Entry 8P5M (electron microscopy, 2.80 A resolution); this record covers chains I and G of the 3 polymer chains in the assembly.

# Chain I
Name: Spike protein S1
Organism: Severe acute respiratory syndrome coronavirus 2
UniProt: P0DTC2 (SPIKE_SARS2); residues 333-528 here = UniProt positions 333-528
Sequence (196 residues; numbered 333 to 528; the number before each row is that of its first residue):
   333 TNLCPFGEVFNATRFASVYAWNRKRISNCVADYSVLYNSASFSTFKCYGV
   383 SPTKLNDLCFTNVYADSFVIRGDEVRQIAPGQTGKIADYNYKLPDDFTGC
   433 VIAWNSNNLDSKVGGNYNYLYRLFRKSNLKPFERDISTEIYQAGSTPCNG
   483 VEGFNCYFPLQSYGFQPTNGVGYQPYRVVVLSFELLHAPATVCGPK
Unresolved in the structure: 528
Disulfides: Cys336-Cys361, Cys379-Cys432, Cys391-Cys525, Cys480-Cys488
Curated features (UniProtKB/Swiss-Prot):
  - region: Arg403 to Asp405 (Integrin-binding motif), Asn448 to Phe456 (Immunodominant HLA epitope recognized by the CD8+)
  - glycosylation: Asn343 (N-linked (GlcNAc...) (complex) asparagine)
  - natural variant: Gly339 (G339D: In strain: Omicron/BA.1, Omicron/BA.2 and 4 more; G339H: In strain: Omicron/BA.2.75, Omicron/XBB.1.5 and 1 more), Arg346 (R346K: In strain: Mu/B.1.621; R346T: In strain: Omicron/BQ.1.1, Omicron/XBB.1.5 and 1 more), Leu368 (L368I: In strain: Omicron/XBB.1.5, Omicron/EG.5.1), Ser371 (S371F: In strain: Omicron/BA.2, Omicron/BA.2.12.1 and 6 more; S371L: In strain: Omicron/BA.1), Ser373 (S373P: In strain: Omicron/BA.1, Omicron/BA.2 and 7 more), Ser375 (S375F: In strain: Omicron/BA.1, Omicron/BA.2 and 7 more), Thr376 (T376A: In strain: Omicron/BA.2, Omicron/BA.2.12.1 and 5 more), Asp405 (D405N: In strain: Omicron/BA.2, Omicron/BA.2.12.1 and 6 more), Arg408 (R408S: In strain: Omicron/BA.2, Omicron/BA.2.12.1 and 6 more), Lys417 (K417N: In strain: Beta/B.1.351, Omicron/BA.1 and 8 more; K417T: In strain: Gamma/P.1), Asn440 (N440K: In strain: Omicron/BA.1, Omicron/BA.2 and 7 more), Lys444 (K444T: In strain: Omicron/BQ.1.1), 16 further natural variant entries in UniProt
  - mutagenesis: Asn343 (N343Q: Reduced viral infectivity), Leu452 (L452R: Increased resistance to neutralizing antibodies. Decreases HLA binding to NF9 epitope. Increased binding affinity to human ACE2), Tyr453 (Y453F: Decreased HLA binding to NF9 epitope. Increased binding affinity to human ACE2), Ala475 (A475V: Increased resistance to neutralizing antibodies), Val483 (V483A: Increased resistance to neutralizing antibodies), Glu484 (E484D: Increased replication in human TMEM106B overexpressing cells), Phe490 (F490L: Increased resistance to neutralizing antibodies and human covalescent sera neutralization), Gln493 (Q493N: Reduced host ACE2-binding affinity in vitro; Q493Y: Reduced host ACE2-binding affinity in vitro), Asn501 (N501T: Reduced host ACE2-binding affinity in vitro; N501Y: Increased binding affinity to human ACE2), His519 (H519P: Increased resistance to human covalescent sera neutralization)

# Chain G
Name: Mab-23 (Heavy chain variable domain)
Organism: Homo sapiens
Sequence (442 residues; each row starts with the number of its first residue):
     1 EVQLVESGGGLVQPGGSLRLSCTASGFTFSNYGFHWVRQAPGKGLEWVTI
    51 ISYDGITKHYADSVKDRFTVSRDNSKTMVYLQMNNLKLDDTAVYYCARDL
   101 GTYDDSWGQGVLVTVSSASTKGPSVFPLAPSSKSTSGGTAALGLVKDYFP
   151 EVTSWNSGALTSGVHTFPAVLQSSGLYSLSSVVTVPSSSLGTQTYICNVN
   201 HKPSNTKVDKVEPKSCDKTHTCPPCPAPELLGGPSVFLFPPKPKDTLMIS
   251 RTPEVTCVVVDVSHEDPEVKFNWYVDGVEVHNAKTKPREEQYNSTYRVVS
   301 VLTVLHQDWLNGKEYKCKVSNKALPAPIEKTISKAKGQPREPQVYTLPPS
   351 RDETKNQVSLTCLVKGFYPSDIAVEWESNGQPENNYKTTPPVLDSDGSFF
   401 LYSKLTVDKSRWQQGNVFSCSVMHEALHNHYTQKSLSLSPGK
Unresolved in the structure: 118-442
Disulfides: Cys22-Cys96

# Interface between chain I and chain G
Contacting residue pairs - 20 pairs, chain I then chain G:
  Thr345(I) with Tyr103(G)
  Arg346(I) with Tyr103(G); Asp104(G), salt bridge
  Leu441(I) with Tyr103(G)
  Asp442(I) with Tyr103(G)
  Lys444(I) with Tyr32(G); Asp99(G), salt bridge; Thr102(G); Asp104(G), salt bridge
  Val445(I) with Ile50(G)
  Gly446(I) with Ser52(G); Tyr53(G)
  Gly447(I) with Tyr53(G)
  Asn448(I) with Tyr103(G), hydrogen bond
  Tyr449(I) with Asn31(G); Tyr53(G), hydrophobic
  Asn450(I) with Tyr32(G); Asp104(G), hydrogen bond
  Tyr451(I) with Tyr103(G), hydrogen bond
  Ser494(I) with Tyr53(G)
Other interface residues (no listed pair), chain I (14 interface residues in all): Ser443
Other interface residues (no listed pair), chain G (10 interface residues in all): His59
Interface features reported in the paper:
  - epitope / paratope residues, chain I: Arg346(I), Lys444(I), Asn450(I), Tyr451(I), Ser494(I)
  - epitope / paratope residues, chain G: Tyr53(G), Asp99(G), Tyr103(G), Asp104(G)

# In short
Chain I and chain G form an interface of 14 and 10 residues respectively; the contacts include 3 hydrogen
bonds and 3 salt bridges. Polar pairs include Arg346(I)-Asp104(G), Lys444(I)-Asp99(G) and Lys444(I)-Asp104(G).
From UniProt: 10 mutagenesis sites on chain I. From the paper: epitope/paratope residues Arg346(I), Lys444(I)
and Tyr53(G) among others.
Chain I is Spike protein S1 (Severe acute respiratory syndrome coronavirus 2) and chain G is Mab-23 (Heavy
chain variable domain) (Homo sapiens); the structure, SARS-CoV-2 Spike RBD in complex with Mab-23 (Fab), was
determined by electron microscopy together with 8Q5Y from the same study.
